Entry 7B24 (X-ray diffraction, 2.05 A resolution); this record covers chains A and B of the 8 polymer chains in the assembly.

# Chain A (and B)
Molecule: DtxR family iron (Metal) dependent repressor
Organism: Saccharopolyspora erythraea (strain ATCC 11635 / DSM 40517 / JCM 4748 / NBRC 13426 / NCIMB 8594 / NRRL 2338)
Notes: chain B of this document is another copy of the same molecule, construct and numbering; everything in this record applies to it too
UniProtKB: A0A2A9J1W2 (A0A2A9J1W2_SACEN); residue numbers follow UniProt; this construct covers 1-231
Chain sequence (233 residues; each row starts with the number of its first residue; numbers below 1 keep their minus sign (Gly-1 is residue -1)):
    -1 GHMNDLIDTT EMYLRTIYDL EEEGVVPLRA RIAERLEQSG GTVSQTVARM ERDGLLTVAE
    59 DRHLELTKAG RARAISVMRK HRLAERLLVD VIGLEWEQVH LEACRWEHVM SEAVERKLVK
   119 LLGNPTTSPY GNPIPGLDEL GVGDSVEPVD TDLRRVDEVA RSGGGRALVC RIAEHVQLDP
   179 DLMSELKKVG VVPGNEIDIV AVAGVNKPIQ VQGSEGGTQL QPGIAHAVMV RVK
Unresolved in the structure: -1 to 1, 144-231 (chain B: -1 to 1, 140-143)
Construct notes: expression tag (-1 to 0); engineered mutation Gly39 (Pro in A0A2A9J1W2)

# Chain A / chain B interface
Pairs across the interface (36; chain A residue first):
  Leu86(A) - Val112(B)  hydrophobic
  Val89(A) - Val89(B)  hydrophobic
  Val89(A) - Leu119(B)
  Ile90(A) - Lys115(B)
  Gly91(A) - Lys115(B)  hydrogen bond (backbone-side chain)
  Leu92(A) - Val112(B)  hydrophobic
  Glu93(A) - Lys115(B)  salt bridge
  Gln96(A) - Ala111(B)
  Glu100(A) - Val107(B)
  Glu100(A) - Met108(B)
  Glu100(A) - Ser109(B)  hydrogen bond
  Glu100(A) - Val112(B)
  Arg103(A) - Val107(B)  hydrogen bond (side chain-backbone)
  Arg103(A) - Ser109(B)
  Trp104(A) - Trp104(B)  hydrophobic
  Trp104(A) - Val107(B)
  Trp104(A) - Met108(B)  hydrophobic
  Trp104(A) - Val112(B)  hydrophobic
  Val107(A) - Glu100(B)
  Val107(A) - Arg103(B)  hydrogen bond (backbone-side chain)
  Val107(A) - Trp104(B)
  Val107(A) - Val107(B)  hydrophobic
  Met108(A) - Glu100(B)
  Met108(A) - Trp104(B)  hydrophobic
  Ser109(A) - Glu100(B)  hydrogen bond
  Ser109(A) - Arg103(B)
  Ala111(A) - Gln96(B)
  Val112(A) - Leu86(B)  hydrophobic
  Val112(A) - Leu92(B)  hydrophobic
  Val112(A) - Glu100(B)
  Val112(A) - Trp104(B)  hydrophobic
  Lys115(A) - Ile90(B)
  Lys115(A) - Gly91(B)
  Lys115(A) - Glu93(B)  salt bridge
  Leu116(A) - Ile90(B)  hydrophobic
  Leu119(A) - Val89(B)
Other interface residues (no listed pair), chain A (20 interface residues in all): Ile5, Leu85
Other interface residues (no listed pair), chain B (20 interface residues in all): Ile5, Leu85, Leu116

# Overview
Chain A and chain B each contribute 20 residues to their interface, with 5 hydrogen bonds and 2 salt bridges.
Polar pairs include Glu93(A)-Lys115(B), Gly91(A)-Lys115(B) and Glu100(A)-Ser109(B).
Chain A and chain B are both DtxR family iron (Metal) dependent repressor (Saccharopolyspora erythraea (strain
ATCC 11635 / DSM 40517 / JCM 4748 / NBRC 13426 / NCIMB 8594 / NRRL 2338)); the structure, DtxR-like
iron-dependent regulator IdeR (P39G variant) complexed with cobalt and its consensus DNA-binding sequence, was
determined by X-ray diffraction (same publication as 7B1V, 7B1Y, 7B20, 7B23 and 7B25).
